8RLV - chains D and E of the 5 polymer chains in the assembly; structure by X-ray diffraction, 2.61 A resolution.

== Chain D ==
Name: T cell receptor alpha variable 12-2, T cell receptor alpha chain MC.7.G5
From: Homo sapiens
Reference sequence: chimeric construct of A0A075B6T6, P0DTU3: residues 2-91 from A0A075B6T6 (TVAL2_HUMAN) positions 23-112 (UniProt number = residue number + 21); residues 110-198 from P0DTU3 positions 132-220 (UniProt number = residue number + 22)
Amino-acid sequence (199 residues; numbered 0 to 198; the number before each row is that of its first residue; numbering starts at 0):
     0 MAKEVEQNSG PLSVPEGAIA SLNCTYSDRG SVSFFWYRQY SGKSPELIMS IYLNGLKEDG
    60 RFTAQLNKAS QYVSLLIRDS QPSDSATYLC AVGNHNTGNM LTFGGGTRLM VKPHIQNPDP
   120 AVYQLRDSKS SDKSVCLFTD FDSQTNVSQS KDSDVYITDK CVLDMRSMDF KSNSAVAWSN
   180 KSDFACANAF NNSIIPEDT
Disordered / not traced: 0-1, 131-132, 149-151, 191-198
Cystine bridges: Cys23-Cys89, Cys135-Cys185
Construct notes: initiating methionine (0); expression tag (1); variant Val31 (Gln52 in A0A075B6T6), Ser49 (Phe70 in A0A075B6T6), Leu52 (Ser73 in A0A075B6T6), Leu55 (Asp76 in A0A075B6T6), Gly92, Asn93, His94, Asn95, Thr96, Gly97, Asn98, Met99, Leu100, Thr101, Phe102, Gly103, Gly104, Gly105, Thr106, Arg107, Leu108, Met109, His113 (Asn135 in P0DTU3), Cys160 (Thr182 in P0DTU3)
Curated features (UniProtKB/Swiss-Prot):
  - glycosylation (N-linked (GlcNAc...) asparagine): Asn22, Asn145, Asn179, Asn190

== Chain E ==
Name: T cell receptor beta variable 6-5, T cell receptor beta chain MC.7.G5
From: Homo sapiens
Reference sequence: chimeric construct of A0A0K0K1A5, P0DTU4: residues 1-93 from A0A0K0K1A5 (TVB65_HUMAN) positions 20-112 (UniProt number = residue number + 19); residues 103-242 from P0DTU4 positions 127-266 (UniProt number = residue number + 24)
Amino-acid sequence (243 residues; row label = number of the first residue in the row; numbering starts at 0):
     0 MNAGVTQTPK FQVLKTGQSM TLQCAQDMNY EYMSWYRQDP GMGLRLIHYS VSAGLTDQGE
    60 VPNGYNVSRS TTEDFPLRLL SAAPSQTSVY FCASHRNRLT EAFFGQGTRL TVVEDLKNVF
   120 PPEVAVFEPS EAEISHTQKA TLVCLATGFY PDHVELSWWV NGKEVHSGVC TDPQPLKEQP
   180 ALNDSRYALS SRLRVSATFW QDPRNHFRCQ VQFYGLSEND EWTQDRAKPV TQIVSAEAWG
   240 RAD
Disordered / not traced: 0-2
Cystine bridges: Cys23-Cys91, Cys143-Cys208
Construct notes: initiating methionine (0); variant Tyr29 (His48 in A0A0K0K1A5), Ser51 (Gly70 in A0A0K0K1A5), Leu54 (Ile73 in A0A0K0K1A5), His94, Arg95, Asn96, Arg97, Leu98, Thr99, Glu100, Ala101, Phe102, Gln105 (Pro129 in P0DTU4), Val112 (Leu136 in P0DTU4), Cys169 (Ser193 in P0DTU4), Ala187 (Cys211 in P0DTU4), Asp201 (Asn225 in P0DTU4)
Curated features (UniProtKB/Swiss-Prot):
  - glycosylation (N-linked (GlcNAc...) asparagine): Asn65, Asn182

== How chain D and chain E interact ==
Inter-chain disulfides: Cys160(D)-Cys169(E)
Contacting residue pairs (96; chain D residue first):
  Val31(D) - Leu98(E)  hydrophobic
  Ser32(D) - Leu98(E)  hydrogen bond (side chain-backbone)
  Phe34(D) - Leu98(E)
  Phe34(D) - Thr99(E)
  Phe34(D) - Glu100(E)
  Tyr36(D) - Ala101(E)  hydrogen bond (side chain-backbone)
  Tyr36(D) - Phe103(E)  hydrophobic
  Gln38(D) - Gln37(E)  hydrogen bond
  Gln38(D) - Phe90(E)
  Lys42(D) - Phe90(E)
  Ser43(D) - Phe90(E)
  Ser43(D) - Gly104(E)
  Pro44(D) - Leu43(E)  hydrophobic
  Pro44(D) - Phe90(E)
  Pro44(D) - Phe103(E)  hydrophobic
  Ser49(D) - Glu100(E)  hydrogen bond
  Tyr51(D) - Thr99(E)
  Tyr51(D) - Glu100(E)  hydrogen bond
  Gly92(D) - Leu98(E)
  Asn93(D) - Leu98(E)
  His94(D) - Leu98(E)
  Gly97(D) - Tyr48(E)
  Gly97(D) - Arg97(E)  hydrogen bond (backbone-side chain)
  Asn98(D) - Leu45(E)
  Asn98(D) - Tyr48(E)  hydrogen bond
  Met99(D) - Tyr31(E)  hydrophobic
  Met99(D) - Tyr35(E)
  Met99(D) - Tyr48(E)  hydrophobic
  Met99(D) - His94(E)
  Met99(D) - Arg97(E)
  Met99(D) - Leu98(E)
  Leu100(D) - Tyr35(E)  hydrogen bond (backbone-side chain)
  Leu100(D) - Thr99(E)
  Leu100(D) - Ala101(E)  hydrophobic
  Phe102(D) - Tyr35(E)  hydrophobic
  Phe102(D) - Leu43(E)
  Phe102(D) - Phe103(E)  hydrophobic
  Gly103(D) - Gly42(E)
  Gly104(D) - Gly40(E)
  Gly104(D) - Met41(E)
  Gly104(D) - Gly42(E)
  Asp118(D) - His135(E)  salt bridge
  Tyr122(D) - Ser129(E)
  Tyr122(D) - Ala131(E)  hydrophobic
  Tyr122(D) - Glu132(E)
  Tyr122(D) - His135(E)
  Tyr122(D) - Thr136(E)
  Gln123(D) - Ser129(E)  hydrogen bond (backbone-side chain)
  Leu124(D) - Phe126(E)
  Leu124(D) - Glu127(E)
  Leu124(D) - Pro128(E)  hydrophobic
  Leu124(D) - Ser129(E)
  Leu124(D) - Thr140(E)
  Arg125(D) - Phe126(E)
  Arg125(D) - Glu127(E)  hydrogen bond (backbone-backbone)
  Asp126(D) - Phe126(E)
  Ser127(D) - Val125(E)  hydrogen bond (backbone-backbone)
  Ser127(D) - Glu127(E)  hydrogen bond
  Ser127(D) - Glu236(E)  hydrogen bond (side chain-backbone)
  Ser127(D) - Ala237(E)
  Lys128(D) - Glu236(E)
  Ser133(D) - Phe126(E)
  Val134(D) - Phe126(E)  hydrophobic
  Leu136(D) - Thr140(E)
  Thr138(D) - Arg193(E)
  Asp139(D) - Thr136(E)
  Asp139(D) - Arg193(E)  salt bridge
  Tyr155(D) - Glu177(E)  hydrogen bond (side chain-backbone)
  Ile156(D) - Leu175(E)
  Thr157(D) - Asp171(E)
  Thr157(D) - Ser189(E)
  Thr157(D) - Arg191(E)  hydrogen bond
  Asp158(D) - Arg191(E)  hydrogen bond (backbone-side chain)
  Cys160(D) - Cys169(E)  disulfide
  Cys160(D) - Thr170(E)
  Cys160(D) - Arg191(E)
  Val161(D) - Cys169(E)  hydrogen bond (backbone-side chain)
  Leu162(D) - Gly167(E)
  Leu162(D) - Val168(E)
  Leu162(D) - Cys169(E)  hydrophobic
  Leu162(D) - Arg193(E)
  Asp163(D) - Ser166(E)  hydrogen bond (backbone-side chain)
  Asp163(D) - Gly167(E)  hydrogen bond (backbone-backbone)
  Met164(D) - Lys138(E)
  Met164(D) - Arg193(E)
  Arg165(D) - Ser166(E)  hydrogen bond
  Met167(D) - Lys138(E)
  Phe169(D) - Lys138(E)
  Phe169(D) - Arg193(E)
  Ser171(D) - Arg193(E)  hydrogen bond
  Ser173(D) - Arg191(E)  hydrogen bond (backbone-side chain)
  Ala174(D) - Arg191(E)
  Val175(D) - Arg191(E)
  Trp177(D) - Leu144(E)  hydrophobic
  Trp177(D) - Leu175(E)  hydrophobic
  Trp177(D) - Ala187(E)  hydrophobic
Interface residues without a listed pair, chain D (53 interface residues in all): Ser40, Leu46, Leu88
Interface residues without a listed pair, chain E (48 interface residues in all): Gln57, Gln105, Val142, Pro172

== Overview ==
53 residues of chain D and 48 residues of chain E are in contact; the contacts include 1 disulfide bond, 22
hydrogen bonds and 2 salt bridges. Polar pairs include Asp118(D)-His135(E), Asp139(D)-Arg193(E) and
Ser32(D)-Leu98(E).
Chain D is T cell receptor alpha variable 12-2, T cell receptor alpha chain MC.7.G5 and chain E is T cell
receptor beta variable 6-5, T cell receptor beta chain MC.7.G5, both from Homo sapiens; the structure, TCR in
complex with HLA-E*01:03 bound to HBV envelope 371-379 L6I peptide, was determined by X-ray diffraction,
deposited together with 8RLT and 8RLU.
